PDB entry 6E4U | X-ray diffraction, 3.27 A resolution | chains A and B of the 3 polymer chains in the assembly

[Chain A]
Protein: 5'-AMP-activated protein kinase catalytic subunit alpha-1
Organism: Rattus norvegicus
Notes: EC 2.7.11.1, 2.7.11.27, 2.7.11.31, 2.7.11.26
UniProtKB: P54645 (AAPK1_RAT); residues 0-548 here correspond to UniProt positions 11-559 (UniProt number = residue number + 11)
Chain sequence (503 residues; row label = number of the first residue in the row; note: 47 numbers in that range are skipped by the numbering (no residue carries them; nothing is unmodelled there); numbers below 1 keep their minus sign (Gly-1 is residue -1)):
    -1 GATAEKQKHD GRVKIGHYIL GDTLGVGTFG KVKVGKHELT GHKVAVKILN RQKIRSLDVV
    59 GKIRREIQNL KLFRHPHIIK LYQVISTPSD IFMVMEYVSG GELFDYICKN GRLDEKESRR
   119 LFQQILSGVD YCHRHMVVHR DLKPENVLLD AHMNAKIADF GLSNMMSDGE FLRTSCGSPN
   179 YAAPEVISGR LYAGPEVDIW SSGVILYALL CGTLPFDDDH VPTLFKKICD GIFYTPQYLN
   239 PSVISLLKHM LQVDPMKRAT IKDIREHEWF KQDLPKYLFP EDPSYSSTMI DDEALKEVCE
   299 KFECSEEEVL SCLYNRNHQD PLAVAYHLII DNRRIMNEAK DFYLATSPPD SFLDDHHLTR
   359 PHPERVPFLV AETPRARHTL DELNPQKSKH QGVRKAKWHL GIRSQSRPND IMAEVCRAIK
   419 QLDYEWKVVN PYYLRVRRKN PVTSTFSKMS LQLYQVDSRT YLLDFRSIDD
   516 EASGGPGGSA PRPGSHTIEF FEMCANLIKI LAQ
Disordered / not traced: -1 to 8, 280-394, 516-527
Sequence notes: expression tag (-1); linker (517-524)
Modified positions: Thr172 (phosphothreonine; TPO)
Curated features (UniProtKB/Swiss-Prot):
  - active site: Asp139 (Proton acceptor)
  - binding site (ATP): Leu22 to Val30, Lys45
  - modified residue: Thr21 (Phosphothreonine), Thr172 (Phosphothreonine), Thr258 (Phosphothreonine), Thr344 (Phosphothreonine), Ser345 (Phosphoserine), Ser349 (Phosphoserine), Thr357 (Phosphothreonine), Thr371 (Phosphothreonine), Ser386 (Phosphoserine), Ser456 (Phosphoserine)
Small-molecule neighbours:
  - HU7 (1-O-{6-chloro-5-[6-(dimethylamino)-2-methoxypyridin-3-yl]-1H-indole-3-carbonyl}-beta-D-glucopyranuronic acid): Val11, Leu18, Gly19, Lys29, Lys31, Ile46, Asn48, Lys51, Asp88, Phe90
  - staurosporine (STU): Leu22, Gly23, Val24, Gly25, Val30, Ala43, Lys45, Ile77, Met93, Glu94, Tyr95, Val96, Ser97, Gly99, Glu100, Glu143, Asn144, Leu146, Ala156, Asp157

[Chain B]
Protein: 5'-AMP-activated protein kinase subunit beta-1
Organism: Rattus norvegicus
UniProtKB: P80386 (AAKB1_RAT); numbering as in UniProt (aligned over 68-270)
Chain sequence (204 residues; numbered 67 to 270; the number before each row is that of its first residue):
    67 MEVNEKAPAQ ARPTVFRWTG GGKEVYLSGS FNNWSKLPLT RSQNNFVAIL DLPEGEHQYK
   127 FFVDGQWTHD PSEPIVTSQL GTVNNIIQVK KTDFEVFDAL MVDSQKCSDV SELSSSPPGP
   187 YHQEPYISKP EERFKAPPIL PPHLLQVILN KDTGISCDPA LLPEPNHVML NHLYALSIKD
   247 GVMVLSATHR YKKKYVTTLL YKPI
Disordered / not traced: 67-76, 172-200, 218-221
Sequence notes: initiating methionine (67)
Modified positions: Ser108 (phosphoserine; SEP)
Curated features (UniProtKB/Swiss-Prot):
  - modified residue: Ser96 (Phosphoserine), Ser101 (Phosphoserine), Ser108 (Phosphoserine), Thr148 (Phosphothreonine), Ser182 (Phosphoserine), Lys201 (N6-succinyllysine)
  - mutagenesis: Trp100 (W100G: Abolishes glycogen-binding; W100L: Partially inhibits glycogen-binding), Lys126 (K126Q: Abolishes glycogen-binding), Leu146 (L146A: Significantly reduces glycogen-binding), Asn150 (N150K: Abolishes glycogen-binding; N150Q: Significantly reduces glycogen-binding)
Small-molecule neighbours: HU7 (1-O-{6-chloro-5-[6-(dimethylamino)-2-methoxypyridin-3-yl]-1H-indole-3-carbonyl}-beta-D-glucopyranuronic acid): Val81, Arg83, Thr85, Thr106, Arg107, Ser108, Asn110, Asn111, Phe112, Val113, Ile115

[Interface between chain A and chain B]
Residue-residue contacts (118):
  Gly9(A) - Thr106(B)  hydrogen bond (backbone-side chain)
  Val11(A) - Thr106(B)
  Val11(A) - Val113(B)  hydrophobic
  Val11(A) - Ile115(B)  hydrophobic
  Lys12(A) - Ile115(B)
  Ile13(A) - Ile115(B)  hydrophobic
  Thr21(A) - Ser108(B)
  Lys29(A) - Ser108(B)
  Lys31(A) - Ser108(B)
  Arg49(A) - Asp159(B)  salt bridge
  Arg49(A) - Ala165(B)  hydrogen bond (side chain-backbone)
  Arg49(A) - Val168(B)
  Arg49(A) - Asp169(B)  salt bridge
  Ile52(A) - Asp169(B)
  Arg53(A) - Asp169(B)
  Arg53(A) - Gln171(B)
  Val58(A) - Leu166(B)
  Ile61(A) - Leu166(B)  hydrophobic
  Arg62(A) - Phe163(B)
  Ile65(A) - Phe163(B)  hydrophobic
  Gln66(A) - Phe163(B)
  Val82(A) - Val162(B)
  Ser84(A) - Asp159(B)  hydrogen bond (side chain-backbone)
  Ser84(A) - Phe160(B)
  Ser84(A) - Val162(B)
  Ser84(A) - Ala165(B)
  Thr85(A) - Pro79(B)
  Thr85(A) - Val81(B)
  Thr85(A) - Asp159(B)  hydrogen bond (backbone-backbone)
  Pro86(A) - Pro79(B)
  Pro86(A) - Asp159(B)
  Ser87(A) - Val81(B)
  Asp88(A) - Val81(B)
  Ile89(A) - Leu166(B)  hydrophobic
  Phe90(A) - Val81(B)  hydrophobic
  Phe90(A) - Ile115(B)  hydrophobic
  Met134(A) - His233(B)
  Met164(A) - His233(B)
  Ser165(A) - His233(B)
  Asp166(A) - His233(B)
  Asp166(A) - Leu236(B)
  Asp166(A) - Asn237(B)
  Asp166(A) - Arg256(B)  salt bridge
  Gly167(A) - His233(B)  hydrogen bond (backbone-backbone)
  Gly167(A) - Val234(B)
  Gly167(A) - Leu236(B)
  Gly167(A) - His238(B)  hydrogen bond (backbone-side chain)
  Glu168(A) - Val234(B)
  Phe169(A) - Pro207(B)  hydrophobic
  Phe169(A) - His209(B)
  Phe169(A) - Leu210(B)  hydrophobic
  Phe169(A) - Val234(B)  hydrophobic
  Arg188(A) - Ile205(B)
  Leu189(A) - Pro204(B)  hydrophobic
  Leu189(A) - Pro207(B)  hydrophobic
  Ala191(A) - His209(B)
  Ala191(A) - His233(B)
  Ala191(A) - Val234(B)  hydrophobic
  Glu194(A) - His209(B)  salt bridge
  Met254(A) - Pro208(B)  hydrophobic
  Met254(A) - His209(B)
  Met254(A) - Gln212(B)
  Lys395(A) - Asn216(B)  hydrogen bond (backbone-side chain)
  Lys395(A) - Leu242(B)
  Trp396(A) - Leu215(B)
  Trp396(A) - Asn216(B)
  Trp396(A) - Ala241(B)
  Trp396(A) - Leu242(B)
  Trp396(A) - Val250(B)
  Trp396(A) - Ser252(B)
  His397(A) - Tyr240(B)
  His397(A) - Ala241(B)  hydrogen bond (backbone-backbone)
  His397(A) - Ser243(B)  hydrogen bond
  Leu398(A) - Leu206(B)  hydrophobic
  Leu398(A) - Leu210(B)  hydrophobic
  Leu398(A) - Leu239(B)
  Leu398(A) - Tyr240(B)
  Gly399(A) - Leu239(B)  hydrogen bond (backbone-backbone)
  Tyr430(A) - Lys201(B)  hydrogen bond (side chain-backbone)
  Tyr430(A) - Ala202(B)
  Tyr430(A) - Pro203(B)
  Gln450(A) - Pro204(B)
  Leu451(A) - Pro203(B)
  Leu451(A) - Pro204(B)
  Tyr452(A) - Pro204(B)
  Tyr452(A) - Leu206(B)  hydrophobic
  Tyr452(A) - Pro207(B)
  Gln453(A) - Pro204(B)  hydrogen bond (backbone-backbone)
  Gln453(A) - Ile205(B)
  Gln453(A) - Leu206(B)  hydrogen bond (backbone-backbone)
  Tyr459(A) - Pro203(B)  hydrophobic
  Leu460(A) - Leu206(B)  hydrophobic
  Asp462(A) - His238(B)  salt bridge
  Phe463(A) - Asn237(B)
  Phe463(A) - His238(B)
  Phe463(A) - Leu239(B)  hydrogen bond (backbone-backbone)
  Arg464(A) - Asn237(B)
  Ser465(A) - Asn237(B)  hydrogen bond (backbone-backbone)
  Ser465(A) - His255(B)
  Asp467(A) - Asn237(B)
  Thr532(A) - His255(B)
  Thr532(A) - Thr264(B)
  Ile533(A) - Thr264(B)
  Ile533(A) - Leu266(B)  hydrophobic
  Phe535(A) - Asn237(B)
  Phe535(A) - Leu239(B)  hydrophobic
  Phe536(A) - Leu239(B)  hydrophobic
  Phe536(A) - Leu251(B)
  Phe536(A) - Ser252(B)
  Phe536(A) - Ala253(B)  hydrophobic
  Phe536(A) - Thr264(B)
  Phe536(A) - Leu266(B)  hydrophobic
  Glu537(A) - Lys268(B)
  Cys539(A) - Leu239(B)  hydrophobic
  Ala540(A) - Met249(B)
  Ala540(A) - Leu251(B)  hydrophobic
  Ile543(A) - Leu239(B)  hydrophobic
  Ile543(A) - Met249(B)  hydrophobic
Also at the interface, not in a pair above, chain A (68 interface residues in all): Leu18, Asn48, Ile83, Pro253, Pro406, Pro429, Val454, Lys544
Also at the interface, not in a pair above, chain B (54 interface residues in all): Thr80, Arg83, Glu161, Ser170, Asn232, Leu265

[In short]
68 residues of chain A face 54 of chain B across their interface; the contacts include 15 hydrogen bonds and 5
salt bridges. Among the polar pairs are Arg49(A)-Asp159(B), Arg49(A)-Asp169(B) and Asp166(A)-Arg256(B).
Compound HU7 is bound between chain A and chain B.
Here chain A is 5'-AMP-activated protein kinase catalytic subunit alpha-1 and chain B is 5'-AMP-activated
protein kinase subunit beta-1, both from Rattus norvegicus. Entry 6E4U (Structure of AMPK bound to activator)
was determined by X-ray diffraction (same publication as 6E4T and 6E4W).
